PDB entry 8RBS | electron microscopy, 18.00 A resolution (very low resolution: no residue pairs are listed; an interface is given only as per-side residue counts) | chains A1 and A3 of the 85 polymer chains in the assembly

Chain A1 (and A3):
Name: Major capsid protein
Source organism: Emiliania huxleyi virus 201
Notes: chain A3 of this document is another copy of the same molecule, construct and numbering; everything in this record applies to it too
UniProtKB: G9E4T6 (G9E4T6_9PHYC); residue numbers follow UniProt; this construct covers 1-496
Sequence (496 residues; each row starts with the number of its first residue):
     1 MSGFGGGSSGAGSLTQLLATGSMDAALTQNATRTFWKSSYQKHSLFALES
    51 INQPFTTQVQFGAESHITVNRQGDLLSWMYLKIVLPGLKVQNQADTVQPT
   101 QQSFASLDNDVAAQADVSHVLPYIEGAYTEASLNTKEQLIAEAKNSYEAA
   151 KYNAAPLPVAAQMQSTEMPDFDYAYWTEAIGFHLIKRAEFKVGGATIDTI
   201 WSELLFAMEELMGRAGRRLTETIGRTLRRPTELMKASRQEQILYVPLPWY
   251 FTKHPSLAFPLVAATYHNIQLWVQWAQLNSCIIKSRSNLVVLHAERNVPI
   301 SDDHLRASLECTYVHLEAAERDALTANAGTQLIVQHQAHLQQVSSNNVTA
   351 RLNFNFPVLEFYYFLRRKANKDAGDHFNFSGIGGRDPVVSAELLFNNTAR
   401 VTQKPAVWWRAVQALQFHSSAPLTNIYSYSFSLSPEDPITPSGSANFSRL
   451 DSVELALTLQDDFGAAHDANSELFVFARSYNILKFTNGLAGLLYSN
Unresolved in the structure: 1-10, 493-496

Chain A1 / chain A3 interface:
At this resolution (18 A) residue pairs are not listed: 17 residues of chain A1 and 16 of chain A3 lie at the interface.

Summary:
Chain A1 and chain A3 form an interface of 17 and 16 residues respectively.
Chain A1 and chain A3 are both Major capsid protein (Emiliania huxleyi virus 201); the structure, Emiliania
huxleyi virus 201 (EhV-201) asymmetrical unit of capsid proteins predicted by AlphaFold2 fitted into the ...,
was determined by electron microscopy together with 8RBT from the same study.
